Entry 4DS4 (X-ray diffraction, 1.68 A resolution); this record covers chains A and B of the 3 polymer chains in the assembly.

Chain A:
Protein: DNA polymerase
Organism: Geobacillus kaustophilus
Notes: EC 2.7.7.7
UniProtKB: Q5KWC1 (Q5KWC1_GEOKA); residues 285-876 here correspond to UniProt positions 287-878 (UniProt number = residue number + 2)
Amino-acid sequence (592 residues; numbered 285 to 876; the number before each row is that of its first residue):
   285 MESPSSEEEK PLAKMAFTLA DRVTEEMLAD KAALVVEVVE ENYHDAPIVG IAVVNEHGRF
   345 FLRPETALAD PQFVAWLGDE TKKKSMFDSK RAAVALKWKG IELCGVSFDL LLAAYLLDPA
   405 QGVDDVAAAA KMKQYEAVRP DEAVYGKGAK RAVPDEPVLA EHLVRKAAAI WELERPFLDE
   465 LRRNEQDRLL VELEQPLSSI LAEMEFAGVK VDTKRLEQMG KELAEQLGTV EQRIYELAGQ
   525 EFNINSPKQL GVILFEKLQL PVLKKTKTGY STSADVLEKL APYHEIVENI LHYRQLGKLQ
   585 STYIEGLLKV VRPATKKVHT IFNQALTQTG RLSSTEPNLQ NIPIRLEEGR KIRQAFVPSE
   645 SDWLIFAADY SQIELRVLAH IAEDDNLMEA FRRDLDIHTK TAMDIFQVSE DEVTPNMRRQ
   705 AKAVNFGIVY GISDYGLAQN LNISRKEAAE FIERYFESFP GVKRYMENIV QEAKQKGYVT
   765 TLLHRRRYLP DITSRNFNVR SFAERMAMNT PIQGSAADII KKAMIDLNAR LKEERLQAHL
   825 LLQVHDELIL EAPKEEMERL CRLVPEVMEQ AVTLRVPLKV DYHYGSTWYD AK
Unresolved in the structure: 285-296
Construct notes: engineered mutation Ala598 (Asp600 in Q5KWC1), His823 (Arg825 in Q5KWC1)

Chain B:
Molecule: 9-nt DNA strand
Sequence (9 nucleotides; each row starts with the number of its first residue):
    21 CCTGACTCC
Modified positions: DOC (2',3'-dideoxycytidine-5'-monophosphate) at position 29

Interface between chain A and chain B:
Residue-residue contacts - 33 pairs, chain A then chain B:
  Pro531(A) with DG24(B), phosphate contact; DA25(B), phosphate contact
  Thr550(A) with DG24(B), hydrogen bond to the phosphate
  Lys551(A) with DT23(B), salt bridge to the phosphate; DG24(B), phosphate contact
  Thr552(A) with DT23(B), phosphate contact; DG24(B), hydrogen bond to the phosphate
  Ser555(A) with DA25(B), phosphate contact
  Thr556(A) with DA25(B), hydrogen bond to the phosphate
  Ser557(A) with DA25(B), phosphate contact
  Ala558(A) with DC26(B), hydrogen bond to the phosphate
  Leu575(A) with DC26(B), phosphate contact
  Arg578(A) with DA25(B), hydrogen bond to the phosphate; DC26(B), salt bridge to the phosphate
  Gln579(A) with DC26(B), phosphate contact; DT27(B), phosphate contact
  Lys582(A) with DC26(B), base contact
  Tyr587(A) with DT27(B), hydrogen bond to the sugar
  Arg615(A) with DOC_29(B), hydrogen bond to the base
  Gln624(A) with DC28(B), sugar contact
  Asn625(A) with DT27(B), hydrogen bond to the base; DC28(B), sugar contact
  Ile626(A) with DC28(B), sugar contact
  Pro627(A) with DT27(B), phosphate contact; DC28(B), phosphate contact
  Ile628(A) with DC28(B), hydrogen bond to the phosphate; DOC_29(B), phosphate contact
  Arg629(A) with DC28(B), salt bridge to the phosphate; DOC_29(B), salt bridge to the phosphate
  Val828(A) with DOC_29(B), sugar contact
  His829(A) with DOC_29(B), sugar contact
  Asp830(A) with DOC_29(B), sugar contact
  Glu831(A) with DOC_29(B), phosphate contact
Interface residues without a listed pair, chain A (25 interface residues in all): Tyr554

Overview:
Chain A and chain B form an interface of 25 and 7 residues respectively, with 9 hydrogen bonds and 4 salt
bridges. Polar pairs include Arg615(A)-DOC_29(B), Asn625(A)-DT27(B) and Tyr587(A)-DT27(B).
Here chain A is DNA polymerase (Geobacillus kaustophilus) and chain B is a 9-nt DNA strand. Entry 4DS4
(Ternary complex of Bacillus DNA Polymerase I Large Fragment, DNA duplex, and rCTP in presence of ...) was
determined by X-ray diffraction together with 4DQI, 4DQP, 4DQQ, 4DQR, 4DQS, 4DS5 and 3 further entries from
the same study.
